4X4N - chains A and E of the 8 polymer chains in the assembly; structure by X-ray diffraction, 2.95 A resolution.

== Chain A (and E) ==
Name: CCA-adding enzyme
From: Archaeoglobus fulgidus (strain ATCC 49558 / VC-16 / DSM 4304 / JCM 9628 / NBRC 100126)
Notes: EC 2.7.7.72; chain E of this document is another copy of the same molecule, construct and numbering; everything in this record applies to it too
UniProt: O28126 (CCA_ARCFU); residue numbers follow UniProt; this construct covers 1-437
Chain sequence (457 residues; row label = number of the first residue in the row):
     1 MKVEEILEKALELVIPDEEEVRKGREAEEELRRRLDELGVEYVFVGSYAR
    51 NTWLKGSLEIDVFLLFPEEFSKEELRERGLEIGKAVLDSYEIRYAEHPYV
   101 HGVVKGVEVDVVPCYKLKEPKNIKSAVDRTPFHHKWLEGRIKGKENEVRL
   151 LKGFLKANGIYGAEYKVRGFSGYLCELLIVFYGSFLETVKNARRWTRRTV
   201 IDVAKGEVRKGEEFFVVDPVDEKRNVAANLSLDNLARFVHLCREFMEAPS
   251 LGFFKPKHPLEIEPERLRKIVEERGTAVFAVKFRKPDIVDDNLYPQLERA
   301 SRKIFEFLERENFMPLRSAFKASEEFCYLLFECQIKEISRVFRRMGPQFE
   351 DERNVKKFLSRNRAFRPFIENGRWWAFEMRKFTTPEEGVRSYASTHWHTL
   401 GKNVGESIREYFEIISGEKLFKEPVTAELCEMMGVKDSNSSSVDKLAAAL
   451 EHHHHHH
Unresolved in the structure: 438-457
Construct notes: expression tag (438-457)
Ligand contacts: guanosine (GMP): Gly346, Pro347, Gln348, Asp351, Asn354, Arg373
UniProt features mapped onto this chain:
  - binding site (ATP): Ser47, Arg50, His133, Lys152, Tyr161
  - binding site (CTP): Ser47, Arg50, His133, Lys152, Tyr161
  - binding site (Mg(2+)): Glu59, Asp61, Asp110
What the authors report for this chain:
  - mutagenesis - R299A/R302A (10-100x): decreased catalytic activity on unstable arginyl-tRNATCG minihelix
  - catalytic residues: Asp110, Arg224 (citing earlier work)

== Interface between chain A and chain E ==
Pairs across the interface (12):
  Arg284(A) - Ser89(E)
  Arg284(A) - Tyr90(E)  hydrogen bond (side chain-backbone)
  Phe326(A) - Tyr90(E)
  Arg340(A) - Glu410(E)  salt bridge
  Asn362(A) - Arg390(E)  hydrogen bond
  Asn362(A) - Phe412(E)  hydrogen bond (side chain-backbone)
  Ala364(A) - Arg409(E)
  Met379(A) - Glu410(E)
  Arg380(A) - Glu410(E)
  Lys381(A) - Arg284(E)
  Lys381(A) - Glu410(E)
  Glu413(A) - Ile92(E)
Other interface residues (no listed pair), chain A (14 interface residues in all): Lys282, Phe365, Arg390, Tyr411, Lys422
Other interface residues (no listed pair), chain E (11 interface residues in all): Glu77, Asp287, Glu413

== In short ==
The interface between chain A and chain E involves 14 residues on one side and 11 on the other; the contacts
include 3 hydrogen bonds and 1 salt bridge. Polar contacts include Arg340(A)-Glu410(E), Arg284(A)-Tyr90(E) and
Asn362(A)-Arg390(E). The paper reports catalytic residues Asp110(A) and Arg224(A); R299A/R302A of chain A
reduce catalytic activity on unstable arginyl-tRNATCG minihelix.
Chain A and chain E are both CCA-adding enzyme (Archaeoglobus fulgidus (strain ATCC 49558 / VC-16 / DSM 4304 /
JCM 9628 / NBRC 100126)); the structure, Crystal structure of the A.fulgidus CCA-adding enzyme in complex with
a G70A arginyl-tRNA minihelix, was determined by X-ray diffraction, deposited together with 4X4O, 4X4P, 4X4Q,
4X4R, 4X4S, 4X4T, 4X4U and 4X4V.
